Entry 6O0N (X-ray diffraction, 3.03 A resolution); this record covers chains A and B of the 4 polymer chains in the assembly.

== Chain A (and B) ==
Molecule: 2-succinyl-5-enolpyruvyl-6-hydroxy-3-cyclohexene-1-carboxylate synthase
Source organism: Mycobacterium tuberculosis (strain ATCC 25618 / H37Rv)
Notes: EC 2.2.1.9; chain B of this document is another copy of the same molecule, construct and numbering; everything in this record applies to it too
Reference sequence: P9WK11 (MEND_MYCTU); residues 1-554 here = UniProt positions 1-554
Amino-acid sequence (574 residues; row label = number of the first residue in the row; numbers below 1 keep their minus sign (Met-19 is residue -19)):
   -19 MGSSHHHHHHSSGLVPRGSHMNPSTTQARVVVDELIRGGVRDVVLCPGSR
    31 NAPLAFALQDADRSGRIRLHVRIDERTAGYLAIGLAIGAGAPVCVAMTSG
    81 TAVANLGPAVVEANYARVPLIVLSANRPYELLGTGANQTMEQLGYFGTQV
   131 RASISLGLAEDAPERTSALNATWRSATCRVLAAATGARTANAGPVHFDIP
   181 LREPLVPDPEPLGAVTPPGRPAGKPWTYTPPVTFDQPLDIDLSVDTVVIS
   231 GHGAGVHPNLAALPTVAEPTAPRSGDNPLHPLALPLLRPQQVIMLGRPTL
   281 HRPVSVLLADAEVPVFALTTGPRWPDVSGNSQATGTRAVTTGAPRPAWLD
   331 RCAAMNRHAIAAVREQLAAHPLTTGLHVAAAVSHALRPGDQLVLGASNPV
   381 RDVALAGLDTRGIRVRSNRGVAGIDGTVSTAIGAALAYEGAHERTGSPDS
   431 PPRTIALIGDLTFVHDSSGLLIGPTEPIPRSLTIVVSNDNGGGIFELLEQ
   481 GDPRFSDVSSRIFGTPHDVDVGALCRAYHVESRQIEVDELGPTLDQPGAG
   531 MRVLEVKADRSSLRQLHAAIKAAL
Not modelled in the structure: -19 to 1, 184-186, 190-195, 473-490, 494-496 (chain B: -19 to 1, 183-194, 473-494)
Sequence notes: initiating methionine (-19); expression tag (-18 to 0)
Residues lining bound ligands:
  - 1,4-dihydroxy-2-naphthoic acid (DNA), molecule 1: Asn94, Tyr95, Ala96, Arg97, His232, Gly233, Gly276, Arg277, Thr299, Arg303, Trp304, Pro305
  - 1,4-dihydroxy-2-naphthoic acid (DNA), molecule 2: Gly113, Thr114, Gly115
Reported in the primary citation:
  - binding site for 1,4-dihydroxy-2-naphthoic acid: Arg97, Arg277, Arg303
  - conformationally variable residues (loop rearrangement, order/disorder transition): Thr78 to Ala82, Leu112 to Met120
  - contacts within the chain: Ser79-Gln118 (hydrogen bond)
  - catalytic residues: Glu55, Gln118 (citing earlier work)
  - mutagenesis - R97A, R277A, R303A: decreased catalytic activity
  - mutagenesis - R97A, R303A (6-fold): decreased binding to 1,4-dihydroxy-2-naphthoic acid

== How chain A and chain B interact ==
Contacting residue pairs (9; chain A residue first):
  Glu110(A) - Gly137(B)
  Gly113(A) - Arg159(B)
  Thr114(A) - Arg159(B)
  Gly137(A) - Glu110(B)
  Glu140(A) - Glu140(B)
  Arg159(A) - Gly113(B)
  Arg159(A) - Thr114(B)
  Arg182(A) - Glu140(B)  salt bridge
  Arg182(A) - Arg145(B)
Other interface residues (no listed pair), chain A (8 interface residues in all): Leu138

== Overview ==
8 residues of chain A and 7 residues of chain B are in contact, with 1 salt bridge. Its one salt-bridged
contact is Arg182(A)-Glu140(B). Ligands of chain A: 1,4-dihydroxy-2-naphthoic acid. The paper reports
catalytic residues Glu55(A) and Gln118(A); R97A, R277A and R303A of chain A reduce catalytic activity.
Chain A and chain B are both 2-succinyl-5-enolpyruvyl-6-hydroxy-3-cyclohexene-1-carboxylate synthase
(Mycobacterium tuberculosis (strain ATCC 25618 / H37Rv)); the structure, M.tb MenD with Inhibitor, was
determined by X-ray diffraction, deposited together with 6O04, 6O0G and 6O0J.
